4QRM - chains A and B; structure by X-ray diffraction, 4.32 A resolution (low resolution: residue-level contacts below are approximate; hydrogen-bond / salt-bridge calls are withheld).

# Chain A
Name: Flagellar motor switch protein FliM
Source organism: Thermotoga maritima
Notes: fragment: Middle domain, Chain A, C, E, G, I, K, M, O, Q, S, U
Reference sequence: Q9WZE6 (FLIM_THEMA); residue numbers follow UniProt; this construct covers 46-228
Amino-acid sequence (183 residues; numbered 46 to 228; the number before each row is that of its first residue):
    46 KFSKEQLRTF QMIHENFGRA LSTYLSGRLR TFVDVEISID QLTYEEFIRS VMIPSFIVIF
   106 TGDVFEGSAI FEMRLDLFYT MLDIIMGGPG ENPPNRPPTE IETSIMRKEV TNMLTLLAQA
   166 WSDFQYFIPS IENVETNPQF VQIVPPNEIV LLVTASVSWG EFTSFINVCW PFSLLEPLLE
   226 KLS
Swiss-Prot annotation at these positions:
  - mutagenesis: E60 (E60C: No appreciable effect on the binding affinity for CheY)

# Chain B
Name: Flagellar motor switch protein FliG
Source organism: Thermotoga maritima
Notes: fragment: Middle domain, Chain B, D, F, H, J, L, N, P, R, T, V
Reference sequence: Q9WY63 (FLIG_THEMA); residues 117-187 here = UniProt positions 117-187
Amino-acid sequence (75 residues; each row starts with the number of its first residue):
   113 GSHMVQLVNF LQSEHPQTIA VVLSYLDPPV AAQILGALPE ELQTEVLKRI ALLERTSPEV
   173 VKEIERNLEK KISGF
Disordered / not traced: 113
Sequence notes: expression tag (113-116)
Swiss-Prot annotation at these positions:
  - motif: E126 to Q129 (Part of the EHPQR-motif)
  - site: R161 (Part of the EHPQR-motif)

# Chain A / chain B interface
Residue-residue contacts (29; chain A residue first):
  D128(A) with Q129(B)
  M131(A) with Q129(B); T130(B); V133(B); I176(B)
  G132(A) with Q129(B); L164(B)
  G133(A) with Q129(B)
  P134(A) with R161(B)
  E136(A) with H127(B); Q129(B); R161(B)
  R141(A) with S125(B); H127(B)
  T144(A) with E126(B)
  E145(A) with N179(B); K182(B)
  I146(A) with F122(B); E126(B); I176(B); N179(B)
  E147(A) with E126(B); H127(B)
  S149(A) with E175(B); N179(B)
  I150(A) with V172(B); E175(B)
  K153(A) with E171(B); E175(B)
Also at the interface, not in a pair above, chain A (18 interface residues in all): Y124, L127, I130, P139
Also at the interface, not in a pair above, chain B (20 interface residues in all): P128, E157, L165, R167, S169
From the paper, about this interface:
  - hot spots on chain A (mutagenesis) - M131C: decreased binding to Flagellar motor switch protein FliG (chain B)
  - hot spots on chain B (mutagenesis) - Q129W: decreased binding to Flagellar motor switch protein FliM (chain A)

# Overview
The interface between chain A and chain B involves 18 residues on one side and 20 on the other. The paper
reports that M131C of chain A reduces binding to Flagellar motor switch protein FliG (chain B); Q129W of chain
B reduces binding to Flagellar motor switch protein FliM (chain A).
Here chain A is Flagellar motor switch protein FliM and chain B is Flagellar motor switch protein FliG, both
from Thermotoga maritima. Entry 4QRM (crystal structure of a binary complex of FliM-FliG middle domains from
T.maritima) was determined by X-ray diffraction.
